Entry 9K9U (electron microscopy, 3.08 A resolution); this record covers chains A and C of the 5 polymer chains in the assembly.

# Chain A
Name: DNA polymerase
Source organism: Monkeypox virus
Notes: EC 2.7.7.7
UniProt: A0A7H0DN44 (DPOL_MONPV); numbering as in UniProt (aligned over 1-1006)
Amino-acid sequence (1031 residues; numbered -24 to 1006; the number before each row is that of its first residue; numbers below 1 keep their minus sign (Met-24 is residue -24)):
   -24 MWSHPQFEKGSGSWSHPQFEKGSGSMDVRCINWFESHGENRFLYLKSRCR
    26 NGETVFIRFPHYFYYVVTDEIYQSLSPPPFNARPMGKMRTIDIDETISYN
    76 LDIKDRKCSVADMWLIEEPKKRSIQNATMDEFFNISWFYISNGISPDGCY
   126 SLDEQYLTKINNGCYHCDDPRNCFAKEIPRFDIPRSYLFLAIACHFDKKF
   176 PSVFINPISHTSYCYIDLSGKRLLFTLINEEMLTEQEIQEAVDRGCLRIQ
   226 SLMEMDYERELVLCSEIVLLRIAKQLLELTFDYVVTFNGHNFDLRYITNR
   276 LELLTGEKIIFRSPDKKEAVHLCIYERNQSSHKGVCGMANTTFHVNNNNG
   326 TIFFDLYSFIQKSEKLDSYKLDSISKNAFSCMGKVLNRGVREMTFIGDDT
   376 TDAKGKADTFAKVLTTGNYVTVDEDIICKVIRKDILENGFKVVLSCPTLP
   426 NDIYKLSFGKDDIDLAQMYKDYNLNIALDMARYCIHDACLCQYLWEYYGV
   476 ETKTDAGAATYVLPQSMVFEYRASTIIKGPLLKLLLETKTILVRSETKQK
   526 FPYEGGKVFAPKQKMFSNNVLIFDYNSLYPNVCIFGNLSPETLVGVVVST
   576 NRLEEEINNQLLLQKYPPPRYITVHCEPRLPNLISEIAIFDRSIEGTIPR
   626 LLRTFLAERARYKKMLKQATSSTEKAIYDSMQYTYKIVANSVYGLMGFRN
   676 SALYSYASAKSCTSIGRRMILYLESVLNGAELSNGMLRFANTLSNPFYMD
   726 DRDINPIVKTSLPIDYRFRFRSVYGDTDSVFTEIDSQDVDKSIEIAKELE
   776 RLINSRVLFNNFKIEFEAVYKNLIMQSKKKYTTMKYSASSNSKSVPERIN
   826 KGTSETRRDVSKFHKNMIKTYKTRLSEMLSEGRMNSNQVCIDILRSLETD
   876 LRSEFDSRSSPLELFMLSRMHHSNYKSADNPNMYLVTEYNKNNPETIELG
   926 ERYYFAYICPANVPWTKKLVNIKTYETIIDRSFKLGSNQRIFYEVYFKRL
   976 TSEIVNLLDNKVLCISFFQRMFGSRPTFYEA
Not modelled in the structure: -24 to 0, 305-314, 528-531, 1005-1006
Sequence notes: initiating methionine (-24); expression tag (-23 to 0); conflict Phe108 (Leu in A0A7H0DN44); engineered mutation Ala166 (Asp in A0A7H0DN44), Ala168 (Glu in A0A7H0DN44)

# Chain C
Name: DNA polymerase processivity factor component A20
Source organism: Monkeypox virus
UniProt: Q5IXP2 (Q5IXP2_MONPV); residues 1-426 here = UniProt positions 1-426
Amino-acid sequence (426 residues; row label = number of the first residue in the row):
     1 MTSSADLTNLKELLSLYKSLRFSDSVAIEKYNSLVEWGTSTYWKIGVQKV
    51 TNVETSISDYYDEVKNKPFNIDPGYYIFLPVYFGSVFIYSKGKNMVELGS
   101 GNSFQIPDEIRSACNKVLDSDNGIDFLRFVLLNNRWIMEDAISKYQSPVN
   151 IFKLASEYGLNIPNYLEIEIEEDTLFDDELYSIMERSFDDTFPKISISYI
   201 KLGELKRQVVDFFKFSFMYIESIKVDRIGDNIFIPSVITKSGKKILVKDV
   251 DHLIRSKVREHTFVKVKKKNTFSILYDYDGNGTETRGEVIKRIIDTIGRD
   301 YYVNGKYFSKVGIAGLKQLTNKLDINECATVDELVDEINKSGTVKRKIKN
   351 QSVFDLSRECLGYPEADFITLVNNMRFKIENCKVVNFNIENTNCLNNPSI
   401 ETIYGNFNQFVSIFNTVTDVKKRLFE
Not modelled in the structure: 48-56, 426

# Chain A / chain C interface
Residue-residue contacts (17; chain A residue first):
  Thr575(A) - Asn373(C)
  Asn576(A) - Phe354(C)
  Asn576(A) - Val372(C)
  Asn576(A) - Asn373(C)
  Arg577(A) - Val372(C)
  Arg577(A) - Asn373(C)
  Arg577(A) - Met375(C)
  Arg577(A) - Arg376(C)
  Leu578(A) - Phe354(C)  hydrophobic
  Leu578(A) - Phe377(C)  hydrophobic
  Leu578(A) - Ile379(C)  hydrophobic
  Leu578(A) - Phe414(C)  hydrophobic
  Glu579(A) - Phe354(C)
  Glu581(A) - Ile379(C)
  Gln585(A) - Ile379(C)
  Leu586(A) - Cys382(C)  hydrophobic
  Ile609(A) - Asn373(C)
Other interface residues (no listed pair), chain A (10 interface residues in all): Ile582
Other interface residues (no listed pair), chain C (13 interface residues in all): Ser352, Ile369, Asn374, Glu380

# In short
10 residues of chain A and 13 residues of chain C are in contact.
Here chain A is DNA polymerase and chain C is DNA polymerase processivity factor component A20, both from
Monkeypox virus. Entry 9K9U (MPXV DNA polymerase complex in editing state 1) was determined by electron
microscopy, deposited together with 9K9R, 9K9S, 9K9T and 9K9V.
